Entry 5TCH (X-ray diffraction, 2.35 A resolution); this record covers chains B and D of the 4 polymer chains in the assembly.

== Chain B (and D) ==
Protein: Tryptophan synthase beta chain
Organism: Mycobacterium tuberculosis (strain ATCC 25618 / H37Rv)
Notes: EC 4.2.1.20; chain D of this document is another copy of the same molecule, construct and numbering; everything in this record applies to it too
Reference sequence: P9WFX9 (TRPB_MYCTU); residues 1-410 here correspond to UniProt positions 13-422 (UniProt number = residue number + 12)
Sequence (410 residues; numbered 1 to 410; the number before each row is that of its first residue):
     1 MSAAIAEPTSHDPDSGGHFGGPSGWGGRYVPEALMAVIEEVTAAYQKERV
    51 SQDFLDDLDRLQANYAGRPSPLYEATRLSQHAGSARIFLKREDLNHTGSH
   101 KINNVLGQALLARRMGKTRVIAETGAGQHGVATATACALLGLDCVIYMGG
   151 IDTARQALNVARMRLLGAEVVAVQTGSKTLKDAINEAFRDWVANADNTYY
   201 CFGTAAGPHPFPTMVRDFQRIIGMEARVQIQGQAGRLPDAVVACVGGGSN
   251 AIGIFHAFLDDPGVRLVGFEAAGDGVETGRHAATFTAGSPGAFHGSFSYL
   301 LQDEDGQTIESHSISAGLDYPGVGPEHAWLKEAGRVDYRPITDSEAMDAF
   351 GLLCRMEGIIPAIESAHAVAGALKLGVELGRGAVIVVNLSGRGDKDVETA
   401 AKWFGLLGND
Disordered / not traced: 1-4, 410 (chain D: 1-9, 408-410)
Modified residues: K101 ((2S)-2-amino-6-[[3-hydroxy-2-methyl-5-(phosphonooxymethyl)pyridin-4-yl]methylideneamino]hexanoic acid; LLP)
Residues lining bound ligands: malonate ion (MLI): K101, E123, T124, G125, A126, G127, Q128, H129, L180, A316, G317

== Interface between chain B and chain D ==
Pairs across the interface - 82 pairs, chain B then chain D:
  A63(B) - P71(D)
  N64(B) - P71(D)
  N64(B) - L72(D)
  N64(B) - Y73(D)
  N64(B) - Q233(D)
  Y65(B) - Y73(D)
  Y65(B) - R91(D)  hydrogen bond (backbone-side chain)
  Y65(B) - L94(D)
  Y65(B) - E357(D)  hydrogen bond (side chain-backbone)
  Y65(B) - G358(D)  hydrogen bond (side chain-backbone)
  Y65(B) - I359(D)  hydrophobic
  A66(B) - L94(D)
  G67(B) - P71(D)
  P71(B) - A63(D)
  P71(B) - N64(D)
  L72(B) - N64(D)
  Y73(B) - N64(D)
  Y73(B) - Y65(D)
  Y73(B) - L139(D)
  R77(B) - A138(D)  hydrogen bond (side chain-backbone)
  R77(B) - L139(D)  hydrogen bond (side chain-backbone)
  R77(B) - G141(D)
  R91(B) - N64(D)
  R91(B) - Y65(D)  hydrogen bond (side chain-backbone)
  R91(B) - H96(D)  hydrogen bond
  L94(B) - Y65(D)
  L94(B) - G67(D)
  L94(B) - L94(D)
  L94(B) - H96(D)
  H96(B) - R91(D)  hydrogen bond
  H96(B) - L94(D)
  H96(B) - G358(D)  hydrogen bond (side chain-backbone)
  T135(B) - G358(D)
  A138(B) - R77(D)  hydrogen bond (backbone-side chain)
  A138(B) - C354(D)
  A138(B) - R355(D)
  A138(B) - M356(D)
  A138(B) - G358(D)
  L139(B) - Y73(D)
  L139(B) - R77(D)  hydrogen bond (backbone-side chain)
  L139(B) - M356(D)
  L139(B) - E357(D)
  G141(B) - R77(D)
  L158(B) - V397(D)
  L158(B) - E398(D)
  A161(B) - A401(D)  hydrophobic
  R162(B) - I360(D)
  R162(B) - D394(D)  salt bridge
  R162(B) - V397(D)
  R164(B) - L406(D)
  L165(B) - C354(D)
  L165(B) - R355(D)
  L165(B) - F404(D)  hydrophobic
  L165(B) - L406(D)  hydrophobic
  L166(B) - C354(D)
  L166(B) - G358(D)
  Q233(B) - N64(D)
  C354(B) - A138(D)
  C354(B) - L165(D)
  C354(B) - L166(D)
  R355(B) - A138(D)
  R355(B) - L165(D)
  M356(B) - A138(D)
  M356(B) - L139(D)
  E357(B) - Y65(D)  hydrogen bond (backbone-side chain)
  E357(B) - L139(D)
  G358(B) - Y65(D)  hydrogen bond (backbone-side chain)
  G358(B) - H96(D)  hydrogen bond (backbone-side chain)
  G358(B) - T135(D)
  G358(B) - A138(D)
  G358(B) - L166(D)
  I359(B) - Y65(D)  hydrophobic
  I360(B) - R162(D)
  R392(B) - R392(D)
  R392(B) - D394(D)  salt bridge
  D394(B) - R162(D)  salt bridge
  D394(B) - R392(D)  salt bridge
  V397(B) - L158(D)
  V397(B) - R162(D)
  E398(B) - L158(D)
  A401(B) - A161(D)  hydrophobic
  L406(B) - L165(D)  hydrophobic
Interface residues without a listed pair, chain B (44 interface residues in all): D93, N95, A157, G167, F350, G351, A400, F404
Interface residues without a listed pair, chain D (43 interface residues in all): A66, D93, N95, R164, F350, G351, A400, L407

== Summary ==
The interface between chain B and chain D involves 44 residues on one side and 43 on the other, with 14
hydrogen bonds and 4 salt bridges. Among the polar pairs are R162(B)-D394(D), R392(B)-D394(D) and
Y65(B)-R91(D). Bound to chain B: malonate ion.
Chain B and chain D are both Tryptophan synthase beta chain (Mycobacterium tuberculosis (strain ATCC 25618 /
H37Rv)); the structure, Crystal structure of tryptophan synthase from M. tuberculosis - ligand-free form,
TrpA-G66V mutant, was determined by X-ray diffraction together with 5TCF, 5TCG, 5TCI and 5TCJ from the same
study.
